Entry 6VE7 (electron microscopy, 3.60 A resolution); this record covers chains d and t of the 62 polymer chains in the assembly.

[Chain d]
Protein: Pacrg
From: Chlamydomonas reinhardtii
Reference sequence: B1B601 (B1B601_CHLRE); residues 1-307 here = UniProt positions 1-307
Sequence (307 residues; row label = number of the first residue in the row):
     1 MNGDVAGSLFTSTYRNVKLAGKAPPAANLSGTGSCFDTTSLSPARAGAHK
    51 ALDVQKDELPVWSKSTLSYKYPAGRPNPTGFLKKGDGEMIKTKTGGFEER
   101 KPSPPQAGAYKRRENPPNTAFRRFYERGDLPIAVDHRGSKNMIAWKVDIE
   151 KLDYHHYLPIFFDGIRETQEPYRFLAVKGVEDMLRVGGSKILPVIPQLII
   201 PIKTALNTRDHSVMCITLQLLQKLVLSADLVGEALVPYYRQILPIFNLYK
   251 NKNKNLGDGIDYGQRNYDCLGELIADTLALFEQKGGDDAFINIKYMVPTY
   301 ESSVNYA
Unresolved in the structure: 1, 89-101, 305-307

[Chain t]
Protein: Tubulin beta
From: Chlamydomonas reinhardtii
Reference sequence: P04690 (TBB_CHLRE); numbering as in UniProt (aligned over 1-443)
Sequence (443 residues; row label = number of the first residue in the row):
     1 MREIVHIQGGQCGNQIGAKFWEVVSDEHGIDPTGTYHGDSDLQLERINVY
    51 FNEATGGRYVPRAILMDLEPGTMDSVRSGPYGQIFRPDNFVFGQTGAGNN
   101 WAKGHYTEGAELIDSVLDVVRKEAESCDCLQGFQVCHSLGGGTGSGMGTL
   151 LISKIREEYPDRMMLTFSVVPSPKVSDTVVEPYNATLSVHQLVENADECM
   201 VLDNEALYDICFRTLKLTTPTFGDLNHLISAVMSGITCCLRFPGQLNADL
   251 RKLAVNLIPFPRLHFFMVGFTPLTSRGSQQYRALTVPELTQQMWDAKNMM
   301 CAADPRHGRYLTASALFRGRMSTKEVDEQMLNVQNKNSSYFVEWIPNNVK
   351 SSVCDIPPKGLKMSATFIGNSTAIQEMFKRVSEQFTAMFRRKAFLHWYTG
   401 EGMDEMEFTEAESNMNDLVSEYQQYQDASAEEEGEFEGEEEEA
Unresolved in the structure: 438-443
Small-molecule neighbours:
  - GDP (guanosine-5'-diphosphate): Gly-10, Gln-11, Cys-12, Gln-15, Ile-16, Asn-99, Ser-138, Gly-141, Gly-142, Thr-143, Gly-144, Asp-177, Asn-204, Phe-222, Leu-225, Asn-226
  - GTP (guanosine-5'-triphosphate): Gln-245, Leu-246, Lys-252
  - taxol (TA1): Glu-22, Val-23, Asp-26, Glu-27, Leu-215, Leu-217, Asp-224, His-227, Leu-228, Ala-231, Ser-234, Phe-270, Pro-272, Leu-273, Thr-274, Ser-275, Arg-276, Gln-279, Pro-358, Lys-359, Gly-360, Leu-361
Swiss-Prot annotation at these positions:
  - binding site (GTP): Gln-11, Glu-69, Ser-138, Gly-142, Thr-143, Gly-144, Asn-204, Asn-226
  - binding site (Mg(2+)): Glu-69

[Interface between chain d and chain t]
Residue-residue contacts (66):
  Pro-43(d) / Arg-390(t)
  Arg-45(d) / Glu-412(t)  salt bridge
  His-49(d) / Asn-416(t)
  His-49(d) / Val-419(t)
  His-49(d) / Ser-420(t)  hydrogen bond
  His-49(d) / Gln-423(t)
  Lys-50(d) / Lys-379(t)
  Leu-52(d) / Glu-376(t)
  Leu-52(d) / Lys-379(t)
  Leu-59(d) / Asp-304(t)
  Leu-59(d) / His-307(t)
  Pro-60(d) / Arg-306(t)  hydrogen bond (backbone-side chain)
  Pro-60(d) / Tyr-340(t)
  Trp-62(d) / Gln-291(t)
  Trp-62(d) / Trp-294(t)  hydrophobic
  Trp-62(d) / Asn-337(t)
  Lys-64(d) / Gln-291(t)
  Lys-64(d) / Asp-295(t)
  Thr-66(d) / Lys-336(t)  hydrogen bond (backbone-side chain)
  Leu-67(d) / Gln-291(t)
  Leu-67(d) / Gln-329(t)
  Leu-67(d) / Val-333(t)  hydrophobic
  Leu-67(d) / Asn-337(t)  hydrogen bond (backbone-side chain)
  Ser-68(d) / Asn-337(t)
  Tyr-69(d) / Ala-296(t)
  Tyr-69(d) / Arg-306(t)
  Tyr-69(d) / Asn-337(t)  hydrogen bond (backbone-side chain)
  Tyr-69(d) / Tyr-340(t)  hydrophobic
  Pro-102(d) / Tyr-340(t)  hydrogen bond (backbone-side chain)
  Ser-103(d) / Ser-339(t)  hydrogen bond
  Ser-103(d) / Tyr-340(t)
  Pro-104(d) / Arg-306(t)
  Pro-104(d) / Gly-308(t)
  Pro-104(d) / Ser-339(t)
  Pro-104(d) / Tyr-340(t)  hydrophobic
  Pro-105(d) / Arg-306(t)
  Pro-105(d) / His-307(t)
  Ala-107(d) / Gln-423(t)
  Ala-107(d) / Gln-426(t)  hydrogen bond (backbone-side chain)
  Ala-107(d) / Asp-427(t)
  Gly-108(d) / Gln-423(t)
  Ala-109(d) / Gln-423(t)
  Ala-109(d) / Asp-427(t)
  Tyr-110(d) / Glu-435(t)
  Tyr-110(d) / Phe-436(t)  hydrophobic
  Arg-113(d) / Gln-423(t)  hydrogen bond
  Lys-203(d) / Ser-413(t)
  Lys-203(d) / Asp-417(t)  salt bridge
  Arg-240(d) / Asp-417(t)
  Gln-241(d) / Glu-410(t)
  Gln-241(d) / Asp-417(t)
  Pro-244(d) / Asp-417(t)
  Pro-244(d) / Glu-421(t)
  Asn-247(d) / Gln-424(t)  hydrogen bond
  Asn-247(d) / Tyr-425(t)  hydrogen bond
  Leu-248(d) / Gln-424(t)
  Leu-248(d) / Phe-436(t)
  Tyr-249(d) / Phe-436(t)  hydrophobic
  Asn-251(d) / Glu-432(t)
  Asn-251(d) / Phe-436(t)
  Lys-252(d) / Phe-436(t)
  Tyr-295(d) / Pro-261(t)  hydrophobic
  Tyr-295(d) / Arg-262(t)
  Met-296(d) / Arg-262(t)
  Pro-298(d) / Phe-260(t)  hydrophobic
  Pro-298(d) / Tyr-425(t)
Also at the interface, not in a pair above, chain d (37 interface residues in all): Ala-51, Gln-106, Arg-209
Also at the interface, not in a pair above, chain t (41 interface residues in all): Val-193, Arg-309, Asn-332, Gln-375, Asn-414

[Summary]
Chain d and chain t form an interface of 37 and 41 residues respectively; the contacts include 11 hydrogen
bonds and 2 salt bridges. Polar pairs include Arg-45(d)/Glu-412(t), Lys-203(d)/Asp-417(t) and
His-49(d)/Ser-420(t). Bound to chain t: GTP, GDP and taxol.
Chain d is Pacrg and chain t is Tubulin beta, both from Chlamydomonas reinhardtii; the structure, The inner
junction complex of Chlamydomonas reinhardtii doublet microtubule, was determined by electron microscopy.
